PDB entry 8W1S | electron microscopy, 3.10 A resolution | chains G and K of the 11 polymer chains in the assembly

# Chain G
Protein: Core protein VP3
Organism: Bluetongue virus (serotype 1 / isolate South Africa)
Reference sequence: Q1AE73 (Q1AE73_9REOV); residues 1-901 here = UniProt positions 1-901
Amino-acid sequence (901 residues; numbered 1 to 901; the number before each row is that of its first residue):
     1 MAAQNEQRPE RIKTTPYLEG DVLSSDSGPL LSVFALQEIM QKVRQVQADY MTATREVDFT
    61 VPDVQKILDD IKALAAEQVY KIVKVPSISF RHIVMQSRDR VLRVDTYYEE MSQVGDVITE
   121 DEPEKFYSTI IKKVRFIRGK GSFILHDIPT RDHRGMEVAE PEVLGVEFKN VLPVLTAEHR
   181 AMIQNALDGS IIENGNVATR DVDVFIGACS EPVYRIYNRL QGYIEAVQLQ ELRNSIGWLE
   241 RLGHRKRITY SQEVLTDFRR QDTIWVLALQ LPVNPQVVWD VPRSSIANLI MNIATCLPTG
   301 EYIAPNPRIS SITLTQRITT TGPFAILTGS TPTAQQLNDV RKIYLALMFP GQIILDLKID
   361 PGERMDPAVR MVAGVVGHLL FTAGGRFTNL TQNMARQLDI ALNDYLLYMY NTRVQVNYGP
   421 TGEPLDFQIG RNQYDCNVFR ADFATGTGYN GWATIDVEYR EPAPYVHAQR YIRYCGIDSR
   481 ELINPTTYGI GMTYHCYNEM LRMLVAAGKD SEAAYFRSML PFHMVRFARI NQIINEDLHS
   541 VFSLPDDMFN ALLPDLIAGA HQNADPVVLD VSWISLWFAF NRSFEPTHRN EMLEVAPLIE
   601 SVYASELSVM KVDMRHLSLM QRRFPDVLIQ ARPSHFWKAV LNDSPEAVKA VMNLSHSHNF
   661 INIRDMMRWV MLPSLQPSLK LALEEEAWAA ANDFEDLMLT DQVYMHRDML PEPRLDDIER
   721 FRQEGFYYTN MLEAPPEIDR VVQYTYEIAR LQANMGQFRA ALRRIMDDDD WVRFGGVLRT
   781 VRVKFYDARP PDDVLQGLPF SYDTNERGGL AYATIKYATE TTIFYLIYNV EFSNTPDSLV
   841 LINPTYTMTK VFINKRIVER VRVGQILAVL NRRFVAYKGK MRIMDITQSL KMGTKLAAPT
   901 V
Disordered / not traced: 1-24, 46-58
Reported in the primary citation:
  - mutagenesis - R431F: abolished growth in response to reverse genetics method

# Chain K
Protein: RNA-directed RNA polymerase
Organism: Bluetongue virus (serotype 1 / isolate South Africa)
Notes: EC 2.7.7.48
Reference sequence: W0G557 (W0G557_9REOV); numbering as in UniProt (aligned over 1-1302)
Amino-acid sequence (1302 residues; row label = number of the first residue in the row):
     1 MVAITVQGAQ LIKRVVERFY PGIAFNINEG ACYIYKFSDH IRRIRMKHGT KYRRQAEEII
    61 RNISLRKERL YGIPVLDEVE WKYVFDGQTF QSYAFEVYVN SILPWSELDP EEEFLRNYRV
   121 SREMTEVEKF IEFRAKNEMQ IYGDIPIKVW CCFINELSAE LKHVPLGMQV MADFVNRFDS
   181 PFHQGNRDLS NLEDFQVAYT TPLLFEMCCM ESILEFNIKM RMREEEISAL EFGDMKVDPV
   241 GLLREFFILC LPHPKKINNV LRAPYSWFVK MWGVGADPIV VLQSTAGDDR NSKDVFYDKF
   301 RTEPNRYKAL FRSSFYNESR RMNEEKILEA VKYSQKLGSH DRRLPLFEKM LKTVYTTPFY
   361 PHKSSNMILA SFLLSIQTIT GYGRAWVKNV STEFDKQLKP NPSNLVQDVS DLTREFFKQA
   421 YVEAKERREE IVKPEDLYTS MLRLARNTSS GFSTEIYVKK RFGPRLRDKD LIKINSRIKA
   481 LVIFTKGHTV FTDEELHKKY NSVELYQTKG SRDVPIKATR TIYSINLSVL VPQLIVTLPL
   541 NEYFSRVGGI TSPDYKKIGG KVIVGDLEAT GSRVMDAADC FRNSADRDIF TIAIDYSEYD
   601 THLTRHNFRT GMLQGIREAM APYRDLRYEG YTLEQIIDFG YGEGRVANTL WNGKRRLFKT
   661 TFDAYIRLDE SERDKGSFKV PKGVLPVSSV DVANRIAVDK GFDTLIAATD GSDLALIDTH
   721 LSGENSTLIA NSMHNMAIGT LMQREVGREQ PGVLTFLSEQ YVGDDTLFYT KLHTTDTKVF
   781 DKVAASIFDT VAKCGHEASP SKTMMTPYSV EKTQTHAKQG CYVPQDRMMI ISSERRKDIE
   841 DVQGYVRSQV QTMITKVSRG FCHDLAQLIL MLKTTFIGAW KMKRTIKEDA MYRDRKFDSN
   901 DEDGFTLIQI RNPLALYVPI GWNGYGAHPA ALNIVMTEEM YVDSIMISKL DEIMAPIRRI
   961 VHDIPPCWNE TQGDKRGLIS ATKMSFFSKM ARPAVQAALS DPQIINLVEE LPLGEFSPGR
  1021 ISRTMMHSAL LKESSARTLL SSGYELEYQK ALNSWITQVS MRLGEESGVI STSYAKLFDV
  1081 YFEGELDGAP HMFPDQNLSP QFYIQKMMIG PRVSSRVRNS YVDRIDVILR KDVVMRGFIT
  1141 ANTILNVIEK LGTNHSVGDL VTVFTLMNIE TRVAEELAEY MTSEKIRFDA LKLLKKGIAG
  1201 DEFTMSLNVA TQDFIDTYLA YPYQLTKTEV DAISLYCTQM IMLRAALGLP KKKMKIVVTD
  1261 DAKKRYKIRL QRFRTHVPKI KVLKKLIDPN RMTVRNLENQ FV
Disordered / not traced: 1, 460-470

# Chain G / chain K interface
Pairs across the interface - 28 pairs, chain G then chain K:
  Asp26(G) - Arg1244(K)  salt bridge
  Asp26(G) - Lys1252(K)  salt bridge
  Ser27(G) - Ile947(K)
  Ser27(G) - Leu1249(K)
  Pro29(G) - Val1080(K)
  Pro29(G) - Tyr1081(K)  hydrophobic
  Leu30(G) - Asp943(K)
  Leu30(G) - Met946(K)  hydrophobic
  Leu30(G) - Ile947(K)  hydrophobic
  Leu30(G) - Asp1079(K)
  Leu30(G) - Val1080(K)  hydrogen bond (backbone-backbone)
  Leu31(G) - Met946(K)
  Leu31(G) - Lys1076(K)  hydrogen bond (backbone-side chain)
  Leu31(G) - Asp1079(K)
  Ser32(G) - Lys1076(K)  hydrogen bond (side chain-backbone)
  Ser32(G) - Leu1077(K)  hydrogen bond (side chain-backbone)
  Ser32(G) - Phe1078(K)
  Ser32(G) - Asp1079(K)  hydrogen bond (backbone-side chain)
  Val33(G) - Lys1076(K)  hydrogen bond (backbone-backbone)
  Phe34(G) - Lys1267(K)
  Phe34(G) - Ile1268(K)  hydrophobic
  Arg308(G) - Arg1265(K)
  Arg308(G) - Val1302(K)  hydrogen bond (side chain-backbone)
  Ser311(G) - Asn1299(K)  hydrogen bond (backbone-side chain)
  Ser311(G) - Val1302(K)
  Thr315(G) - Asn1299(K)  hydrogen bond (backbone-side chain)
  Ile318(G) - Arg1295(K)
  Thr321(G) - Arg1295(K)  hydrogen bond
Interface residues without a listed pair, chain G (16 interface residues in all): Glu38, Pro307, Thr320
Interface residues without a listed pair, chain K (26 interface residues in all): Leu1063, Tyr1236, Met1240, Asp1260, Lys1264, Met1292, Asn1296, Glu1298

# Overview
Chain G and chain K form an interface of 16 and 26 residues respectively; the contacts include 10 hydrogen
bonds and 2 salt bridges. Polar contacts include Asp26(G)-Arg1244(K), Asp26(G)-Lys1252(K) and
Leu31(G)-Lys1076(K). From the paper: R431F of chain G abolishes growth in response to reverse genetics method.
Chain G is Core protein VP3 and chain K is RNA-directed RNA polymerase, both from Bluetongue virus (serotype 1
/ isolate South Africa); the structure, Cryo-EM structure of BTV pre-core, was determined by electron
microscopy together with 8W12, 8W19, 8W1C, 8W1O and 8W1R from the same study.
